Entry 6GH4 (X-ray diffraction, 2.16 A resolution); this record covers chains A and P of the 3 polymer chains in the assembly.

[Chain A]
Protein: MHC class I antigen
Organism: Homo sapiens
Reference sequence: E2G051 (E2G051_HUMAN); residues 1-274 here correspond to UniProt positions 22-295 (UniProt number = residue number + 21)
Amino-acid sequence (274 residues; numbered 1 to 274; the number before each row is that of its first residue):
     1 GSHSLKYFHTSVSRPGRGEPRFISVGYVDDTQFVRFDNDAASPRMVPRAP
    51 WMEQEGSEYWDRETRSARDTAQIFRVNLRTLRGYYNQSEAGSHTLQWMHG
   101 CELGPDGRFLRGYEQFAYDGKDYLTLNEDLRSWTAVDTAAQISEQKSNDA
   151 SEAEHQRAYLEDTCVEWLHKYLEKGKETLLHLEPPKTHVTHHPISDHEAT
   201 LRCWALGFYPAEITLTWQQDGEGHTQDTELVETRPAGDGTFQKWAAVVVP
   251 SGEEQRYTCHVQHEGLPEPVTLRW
Disulfides: Cys101-Cys164, Cys203-Cys259

[Chain P]
Protein: Arg-gln-pro-ala-lys-ala-pro-leu-leu
Amino-acid sequence (9 residues; each row starts with the number of its first residue):
     1 RQPAKAPLL

[How chain A and chain P interact]
Residue-residue contacts - 41 pairs, chain A then chain P:
  Tyr7(A) with Arg1(P), hydrogen bond (side chain-backbone); Gln2(P), hydrogen bond (side chain-backbone)
  His9(A) with Gln2(P)
  Met45(A) with Gln2(P)
  Arg62(A) with Arg1(P)
  Glu63(A) with Arg1(P); Gln2(P), hydrogen bond (side chain-backbone)
  Ser66(A) with Gln2(P); Pro3(P); Ala4(P)
  Ala67(A) with Gln2(P)
  Thr70(A) with Gln2(P), hydrogen bond; Ala6(P)
  Ile73(A) with Ala6(P); Pro7(P); Leu8(P), hydrophobic
  Phe74(A) with Ala6(P), hydrophobic
  Asn77(A) with Pro7(P), hydrogen bond (side chain-backbone); Leu8(P); Leu9(P), hydrogen bond (side chain-backbone)
  Thr80(A) with Leu9(P)
  Tyr84(A) with Leu9(P), hydrogen bond (side chain-backbone)
  Leu95(A) with Leu9(P), hydrophobic
  Trp97(A) with Pro3(P), hydrophobic; Ala6(P), hydrophobic; Pro7(P)
  His99(A) with Pro3(P)
  Glu114(A) with Pro7(P)
  Phe116(A) with Pro7(P), hydrophobic; Leu9(P), hydrophobic
  Ser143(A) with Leu9(P), hydrogen bond (side chain-backbone)
  Lys146(A) with Leu9(P), hydrogen bond (side chain-backbone)
  Glu152(A) with Pro7(P)
  Gln156(A) with Lys5(P); Pro7(P)
  Tyr159(A) with Arg1(P), hydrogen bond (side chain-backbone); Gln2(P); Pro3(P)
  Thr163(A) with Arg1(P)
  Trp167(A) with Arg1(P)
  Tyr171(A) with Arg1(P), hydrogen bond (side chain-backbone)
Other interface residues (no listed pair), chain A (32 interface residues in all): Leu5, Ser24, Tyr59, Leu81, Tyr123, Leu124

[Summary]
The interface between chain A and chain P involves 32 residues on one side and 9 on the other; the contacts
include 11 hydrogen bonds. Polar contacts include Tyr7(A)-Arg1(P), Tyr7(A)-Gln2(P) and Glu63(A)-Gln2(P).
Here chain A is MHC class I antigen (Homo sapiens) and chain P is Arg-gln-pro-ala-lys-ala-pro-leu-leu. Entry
6GH4 (HLA-E*01:03 in complex with the Mtb44 peptide variant: Mtb44*P2-Gln) was determined by X-ray
diffraction, deposited together with 6GGM, 6GH1, 6GHN and 6GL1.
